Entry 8HHO (electron microscopy, 3.20 A resolution); this record covers chain A.

[Chain A]
Protein: Glutamate dehydrogenase
Organism: Thermococcus profundus
Notes: EC 1.4.1.3
UniProt: O74024 (DHE3_THEPR); residue numbers follow UniProt; this construct covers 1-419
Chain sequence (419 residues; numbered 1 to 419; the number before each row is that of its first residue):
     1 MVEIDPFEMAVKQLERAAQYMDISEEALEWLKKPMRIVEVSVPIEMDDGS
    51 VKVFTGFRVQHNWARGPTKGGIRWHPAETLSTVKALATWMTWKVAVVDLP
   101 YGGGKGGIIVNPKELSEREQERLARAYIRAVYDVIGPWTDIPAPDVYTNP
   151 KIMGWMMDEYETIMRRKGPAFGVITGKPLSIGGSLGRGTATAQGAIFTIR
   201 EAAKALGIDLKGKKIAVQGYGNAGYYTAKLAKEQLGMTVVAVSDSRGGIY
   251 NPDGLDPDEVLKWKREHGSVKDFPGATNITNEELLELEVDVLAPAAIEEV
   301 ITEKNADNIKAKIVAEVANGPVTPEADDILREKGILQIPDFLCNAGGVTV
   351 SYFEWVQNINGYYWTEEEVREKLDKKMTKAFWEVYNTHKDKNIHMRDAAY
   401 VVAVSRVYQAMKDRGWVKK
Disordered / not traced: 1-3
Swiss-Prot annotation at these positions:
  - active site: Lys-105
  - binding site (NAD(+)): Gly-219 to Tyr-225

[In short]
From UniProt: active-site residue Lys-105 and 7 NAD+-binding residues.
Chain A is Glutamate dehydrogenase (Thermococcus profundus); the structure, cryoEM structure of glutamate
dehydrogenase from Thermococcus profundus in complex with NADP, was determined by electron microscopy,
deposited together with 8HIQ, 8HIZ, 8HJ3 and 8HJ9.
